PDB entry 6RAP | electron microscopy, 3.30 A resolution | chains B and D of the 5 polymer chains in the assembly

Chain B:
Name: Afp1
Source organism: Serratia entomophila
Reference sequence: Q6HAD8 (Q6HAD8_9GAMM); residue numbers follow UniProt; this construct covers 1-149
Amino-acid sequence (149 residues; each row starts with the number of its first residue):
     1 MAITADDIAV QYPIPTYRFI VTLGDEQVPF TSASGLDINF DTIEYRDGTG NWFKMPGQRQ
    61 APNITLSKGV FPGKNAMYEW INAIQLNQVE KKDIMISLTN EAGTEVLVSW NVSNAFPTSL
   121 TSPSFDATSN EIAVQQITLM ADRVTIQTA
Not modelled in the structure: 1

Chain D:
Name: Afp3
Source organism: Serratia entomophila
Reference sequence: Q6HAD6 (Q6HAD6_9GAMM); numbering as in UniProt (aligned over 1-451)
Amino-acid sequence (451 residues; each row starts with the number of its first residue):
     1 MATVTSVPGV YIEEDASPAM SVSASATAVP LFVARFTPLK PELAGVITRI GSWLDYTILF
    61 DSNVPSSARV TVSSTAVEPS PEFDALETAS SKATTTYTYQ IDDTEVVDPT ASVALRLYFQ
   121 NGGGPCYLYP LEKADDNGPL AALPDLIDEV GEITLLASPD PDETYRTAVY GALAASLDQH
   181 KGYFLLADSV NGDAPSAVGG SAQVAVYYPN VEVPHTRKLD DAEVAIDGYL DDEGKAVTTL
   241 AALRVVNTEF AGEIAQSLSG DLSAPLSLPP SALIAGVYGK TDGERGVWKA PANVVLNGVS
   301 DVSVRVTNEQ QAELNPKGIN VIRHFSDRGL VVWGSRTQKD DDDWRYIPVR RLFDAAERDI
   361 KKALQPMVFE PNSQLTWKRV QTAIDNYLYR LWQQGALAGN KAEEAYFVRV GKGITMTQDE
   421 INQGKMIIQV GMAAVRPAEF IILKFTQDMS Q
Not modelled in the structure: 1-3, 68-105, 215-264, 450-451

Interface between chain B and chain D:
Pairs across the interface (18):
  T22(B) - R379(D)
  D25(B) - R379(D)  hydrogen bond (backbone-side chain)
  Q27(B) - L375(D)
  D93(B) - N386(D)
  M95(B) - K378(D)
  M95(B) - R379(D)
  M95(B) - T382(D)
  T104(B) - Q374(D)
  T104(B) - L375(D)  hydrogen bond (backbone-backbone)
  E105(B) - Q374(D)
  V106(B) - Q374(D)  hydrogen bond (backbone-side chain)
  V106(B) - K378(D)
  N111(B) - T382(D)
  N114(B) - R390(D)
  R143(B) - Y389(D)  hydrogen bond
  Q147(B) - K378(D)
  Q147(B) - T382(D)  hydrogen bond
  A149(B) - K378(D)
Also at the interface, not in a pair above, chain B (16 interface residues in all): E26, G103, S113
Also at the interface, not in a pair above, chain D (10 interface residues in all): S373, Q381

Overview:
Chain B and chain D form an interface of 16 and 10 residues respectively; the contacts include 5 hydrogen
bonds. Among the polar pairs are D25(B)-R379(D), V106(B)-Q374(D) and R143(B)-Y389(D).
Chain B is Afp1 and chain D is Afp3, both from Serratia entomophila; the structure, Cryo-EM structure of the
anti-feeding prophage cap (AFP tube terminating cap), was determined by electron microscopy, deposited
together with 6RBK, 6RBN, 6RGL, 6RAO and 6RC8.
